6A6G - chains A and C of the 4 polymer chains in the assembly; structure by X-ray diffraction, 2.49 A resolution.

[Chain A]
Protein: Cysteine desulfurase
Source organism: Fervidobacterium islandicum
Notes: EC 2.8.1.7
UniProt: A0A1B0VPZ3 (A0A1B0VPZ3_FERIS); residues 1-421 here = UniProt positions 1-421
Amino-acid sequence (425 residues; row label = number of the first residue in the row; numbers below 1 keep their minus sign (Ser-3 is residue -3)):
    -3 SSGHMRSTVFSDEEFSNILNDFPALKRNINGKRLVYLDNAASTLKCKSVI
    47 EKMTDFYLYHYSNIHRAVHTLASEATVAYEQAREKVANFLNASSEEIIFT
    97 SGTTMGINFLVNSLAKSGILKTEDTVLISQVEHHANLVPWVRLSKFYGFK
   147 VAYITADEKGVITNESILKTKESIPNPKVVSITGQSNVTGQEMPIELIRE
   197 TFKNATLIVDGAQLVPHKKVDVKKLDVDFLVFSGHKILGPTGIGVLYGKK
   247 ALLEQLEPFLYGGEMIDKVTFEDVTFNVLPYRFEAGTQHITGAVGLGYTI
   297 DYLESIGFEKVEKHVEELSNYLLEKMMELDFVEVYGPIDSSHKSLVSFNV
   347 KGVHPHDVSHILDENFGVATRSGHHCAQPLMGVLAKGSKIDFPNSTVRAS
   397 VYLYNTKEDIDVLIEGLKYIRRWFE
Unresolved in the structure: -3 to 0
Glycans and other covalent adducts: pyridoxal phosphate (PLP) linked to Lys232
Modified residues: Cys372 (S-mercaptocysteine; CSS)
Construct notes: expression tag (-3 to 0)
Bound ions: Zn2+ site 1: Asp51, His56; Zn2+ site 2: His352 (shared with Asp36(C), Cys59(C), Cys120(C) of chain C)
Residues lining bound ligands: pyridoxal phosphate (PLP): Ala36, Gly98, Thr99, Thr100, His129, Ala131, Thr179, Gln181, Asn183, Asp206, Ala208, Gln209, Ser229, His231
What the authors report for this chain:
  - Zn2+ coordination: His352
  - conformationally variable residues (side-chain flip): His352
  - catalytic residues: Cys372
  - mutagenesis - C372A: unchanged binding to Iron-sulfur cluster assembly scaffold protein NifU (chain C)

[Chain C]
Protein: Iron-sulfur cluster assembly scaffold protein NifU
Source organism: Fervidobacterium islandicum
UniProt: A0A1B0VLW5 (A0A1B0VLW5_FERIS); numbering as in UniProt (aligned over 1-135)
Amino-acid sequence (138 residues; numbered -2 to 135; the number before each row is that of its first residue; numbers below 1 keep their minus sign (Gly-2 is residue -2)):
    -2 GSHMIYSEFIMDYSKLKKFHGKIENAHKVEEGKNLSCGDEVTLYFLFDGD
    48 KIVDVKFEGHGCAISQASTNVMIEQIIGKTKQEALEMMKNAENMMLGKEF
    98 DENVLGPIINFYDVKNYPMRVKCFLLPWKTLEIALKNE
Unresolved in the structure: 134-135
Modified residues: Cys34 (S-mercaptocysteine; CSS)
Construct notes: expression tag (-2 to 0)
Bound ions: Zn2+: Asp36, Cys59, Cys120 (shared with His352(A) of chain A)
What the authors report for this chain:
  - conformationally variable residues (loop rearrangement): Cys34
  - mutagenesis - C34A: unchanged binding to Cysteine desulfurase (chain A)
  - mutagenesis - C34A: decreased catalytic activity with Cysteine desulfurase (chain A)

[Chain A / chain C interface]
Residue-residue contacts - 39 pairs, chain A then chain C:
  Asn26(A) - Met1(C)
  His350(A) - Gly35(C)  hydrogen bond (side chain-backbone)
  His350(A) - Asp36(C)  salt bridge
  His350(A) - Gly58(C)
  His350(A) - Cys59(C)
  His352(A) - Ser33(C)
  His352(A) - Cys34(C)  hydrogen bond (side chain-backbone)
  His352(A) - Asp36(C)  salt bridge
  His352(A) - Cys59(C)
  His352(A) - Arg117(C)
  His352(A) - Cys120(C)
  Asp353(A) - Tyr3(C)  hydrogen bond
  Asp353(A) - Cys59(C)
  Asp353(A) - Ala60(C)  hydrogen bond (side chain-backbone)
  Asp353(A) - Arg117(C)  salt bridge
  His356(A) - Ile2(C)
  His356(A) - Tyr3(C)
  His356(A) - Tyr114(C)
  His356(A) - Arg117(C)  hydrogen bond
  Ile357(A) - Tyr3(C)  hydrophobic
  Glu360(A) - Met1(C)
  Glu360(A) - Ile2(C)
  Glu360(A) - Tyr114(C)  hydrogen bond
  Asn361(A) - Met1(C)
  Gly369(A) - Cys34(C)
  His370(A) - Asn31(C)  hydrogen bond
  His370(A) - Gly35(C)
  Gln374(A) - Asn31(C)
  Asp387(A) - His57(C)  salt bridge
  Phe388(A) - His57(C)  hydrogen bond (backbone-side chain)
  Pro389(A) - Gly35(C)
  Pro389(A) - His57(C)
  Asn390(A) - Glu37(C)  hydrogen bond
  Trp419(A) - Gly-2(C)
  Trp419(A) - Ser-1(C)
  Trp419(A) - His0(C)
  Trp419(A) - Tyr3(C)
  Trp419(A) - Met8(C)
  Phe420(A) - Met8(C)  hydrophobic
Interface residues without a listed pair, chain A (20 interface residues in all): Ser368, Ser391, Tyr415
Interface residues without a listed pair, chain C (21 interface residues in all): Ile61
Interface features reported in the paper:
  - interface residues, chain A: His352(A)

[Overview]
Chain A and chain C form an interface of 20 and 21 residues respectively; the contacts include 9 hydrogen
bonds and 4 salt bridges. Among the polar pairs are His350(A)-Asp36(C), His352(A)-Asp36(C) and
Asp353(A)-Arg117(C). The paper reports the catalytic residue Cys372(A); C34A of chain C reduces catalytic
activity with Cysteine desulfurase (chain A).
Chain A is Cysteine desulfurase and chain C is Iron-sulfur cluster assembly scaffold protein NifU, both from
Fervidobacterium islandicum; the structure, Crystal structure of thermostable FiSufS-SufU complex from
thermophilic Fervidobacterium Islandicum AW-1, was determined by X-ray diffraction (same publication as 6A6E
and 6A6F).
